Entry 3USZ (X-ray diffraction, 2.10 A resolution); this record covers chain A.

# Chain A
Protein: Exo-1,3/1,4-beta-glucanase
Organism: Pseudoalteromonas sp
Notes: EC 3.2.1.-
UniProt: Q0QJA3 (Q0QJA3_9GAMM); residues 1-813 here correspond to UniProt positions 28-840 (UniProt number = residue number + 27)
Chain sequence (822 residues; each row starts with the number of its first residue; numbering starts at 0):
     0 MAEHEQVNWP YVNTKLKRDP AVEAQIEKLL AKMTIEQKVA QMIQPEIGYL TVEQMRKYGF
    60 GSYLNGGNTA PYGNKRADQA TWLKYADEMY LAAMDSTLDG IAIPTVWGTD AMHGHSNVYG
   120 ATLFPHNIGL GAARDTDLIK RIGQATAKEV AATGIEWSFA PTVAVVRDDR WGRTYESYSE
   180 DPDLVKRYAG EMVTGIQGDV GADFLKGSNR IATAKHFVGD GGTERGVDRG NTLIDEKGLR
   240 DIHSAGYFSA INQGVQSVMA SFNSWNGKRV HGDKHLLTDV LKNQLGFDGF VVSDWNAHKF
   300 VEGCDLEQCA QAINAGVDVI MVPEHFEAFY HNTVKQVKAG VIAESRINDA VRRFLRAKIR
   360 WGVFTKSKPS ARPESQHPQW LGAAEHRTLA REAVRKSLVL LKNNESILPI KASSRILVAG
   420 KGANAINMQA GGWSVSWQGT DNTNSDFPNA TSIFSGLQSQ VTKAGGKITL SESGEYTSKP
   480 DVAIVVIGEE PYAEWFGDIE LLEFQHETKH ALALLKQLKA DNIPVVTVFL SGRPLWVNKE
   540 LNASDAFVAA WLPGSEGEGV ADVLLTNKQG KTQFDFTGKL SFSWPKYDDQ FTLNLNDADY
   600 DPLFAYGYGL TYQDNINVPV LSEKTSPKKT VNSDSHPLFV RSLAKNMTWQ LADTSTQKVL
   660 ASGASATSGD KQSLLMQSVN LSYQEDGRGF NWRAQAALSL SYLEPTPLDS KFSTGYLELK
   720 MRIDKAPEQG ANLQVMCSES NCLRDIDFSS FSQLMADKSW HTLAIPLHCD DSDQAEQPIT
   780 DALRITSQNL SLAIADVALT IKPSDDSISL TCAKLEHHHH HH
Disordered / not traced: 0-4, 627-821
Sequence notes: expression tag (0, 814-821)
Disulfide bonds: Cys-303/Cys-308
Ion coordination: Na+: Ala-92, Asp-98, Ile-100; Ca2+: Glu-179, Leu-592, Asn-593; K+: Lys-298, Val-300, Cys-303

# Summary
The Na+ site is built by Ala-92, Asp-98 and Ile-100. The Ca2+ site is built by Glu-179, Leu-592 and Asn-593.
Chain A is Exo-1,3/1,4-beta-glucanase (Pseudoalteromonas sp); the structure, Crystal structure of truncated
exo-1,3/1,4-beta-glucanase (EXOP) from Pseudoalteromonas sp. BB1, was determined by X-ray diffraction (same
publication as 3RRX, 3UT0 and 3F95).
